PDB entry 7ECW | electron microscopy, 3.10 A resolution | chains A and N of the 13 polymer chains in the assembly

Chain A:
Molecule: Type I-F CRISPR-associated protein Csy1
Source organism: Pseudomonas aeruginosa
UniProt: A0A3A8DDU9 (A0A3A8DDU9_PSEAI); numbering as in UniProt (aligned over 1-434)
Sequence (434 residues; row label = number of the first residue in the row):
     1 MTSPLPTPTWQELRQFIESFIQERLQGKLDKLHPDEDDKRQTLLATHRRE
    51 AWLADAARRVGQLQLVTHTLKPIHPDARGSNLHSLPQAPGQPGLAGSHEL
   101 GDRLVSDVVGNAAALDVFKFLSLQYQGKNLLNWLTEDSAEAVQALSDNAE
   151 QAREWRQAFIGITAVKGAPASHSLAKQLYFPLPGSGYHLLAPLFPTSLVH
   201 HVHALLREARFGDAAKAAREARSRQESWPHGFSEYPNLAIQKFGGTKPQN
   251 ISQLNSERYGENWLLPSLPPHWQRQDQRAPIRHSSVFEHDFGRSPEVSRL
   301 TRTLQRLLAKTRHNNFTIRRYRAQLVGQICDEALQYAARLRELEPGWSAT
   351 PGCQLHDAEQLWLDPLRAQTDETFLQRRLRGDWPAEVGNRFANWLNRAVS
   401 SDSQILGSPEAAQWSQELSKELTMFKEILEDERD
Unresolved in the structure: 1-10
From the paper describing this entry:
  - binding site for the 54-nt DNA strand (chain N): Lys247, Asn250
  - mutagenesis - K247E, N250D: abolished binding to dsDNASP
  - mutagenesis - K247E, N250D: abolished binding to dsDNANS

Chain N:
Molecule: 54-nt DNA strand
Source organism: Pseudomonas aeruginosa
Sequence (54 nucleotides; each row starts with the number of its first residue; numbers below 1 keep their minus sign (DG-9 is residue -9)):
    -9 GGAAGCCATCCAGGTAGACGCGGACATCAAGCCCGCCGTGAAGGTGCAGC
    41 TGCT
Unresolved in the structure: -9 to 31

How chain A and chain N interact:
Pairs across the interface (9):
  Lys71(A) with DT35(N), salt bridge to the phosphate
  Arg78(A) with DT35(N), salt bridge to the phosphate
  Gly244(A) with DG33(N), phosphate contact
  Gly245(A) with DG33(N), phosphate contact
  Thr246(A) with DG33(N), hydrogen bond to the phosphate
  Lys247(A) with DG33(N), base contact
  Gln249(A) with DG33(N), base contact
  Asn250(A) with DG33(N), sugar contact; DG34(N), hydrogen bond to the sugar
Interface residues without a listed pair, chain A (11 interface residues in all): Gln62, Pro75, Ala112
Interface residues without a listed pair, chain N (5 interface residues in all): DA32, DG36

In short:
11 residues of chain A face 5 of chain N across their interface, with 2 hydrogen bonds and 2 salt bridges.
Polar pairs include Asn250(A)-DG34(N), Thr246(A)-DG33(N) and Lys71(A)-DT35(N). From the paper: a binding site
for the 54-nt DNA strand (chain N) at Lys247(A) and Asn250(A); K247E and N250D of chain A abolish binding to
dsDNASP.
Here chain A is Type I-F CRISPR-associated protein Csy1 and chain N is a 54-nt DNA strand, both from
Pseudomonas aeruginosa. Entry 7ECW (The Csy-AcrIF14-dsDNA complex) was determined by electron microscopy,
deposited together with 7DU0 and 7ECV.
